6F5A - chains C and F of the 6 polymer chains in the assembly; structure by X-ray diffraction, 2.20 A resolution.

[Chain C (and F)]
Name: Purine nucleoside phosphorylase DeoD-type
Source organism: Helicobacter pylori
Notes: EC 2.4.2.1; chain F of this document is another copy of the same molecule, construct and numbering; everything in this record applies to it too
Reference sequence: P56463 (DEOD_HELPY); numbering as in UniProt (aligned over 1-233)
Amino-acid sequence (233 residues; each row starts with the number of its first residue):
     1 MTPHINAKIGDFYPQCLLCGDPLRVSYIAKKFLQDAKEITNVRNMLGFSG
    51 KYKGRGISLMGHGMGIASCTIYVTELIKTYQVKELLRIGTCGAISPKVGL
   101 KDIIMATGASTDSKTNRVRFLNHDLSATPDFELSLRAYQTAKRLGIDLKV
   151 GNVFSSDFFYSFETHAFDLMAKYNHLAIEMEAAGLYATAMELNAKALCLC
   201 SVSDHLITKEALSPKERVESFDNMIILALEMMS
Swiss-Prot annotation at these positions:
  - active site: Asp-204 (Proton donor)
  - binding site (a purine D-ribonucleoside): His-4, Glu-179 to Glu-181, Ser-203, Asp-204
  - binding site (phosphate): Gly-20, Arg-24, Arg-43, Arg-87 to Thr-90
  - site: Arg-217 (Important for catalytic activity)

[Chain C / chain F interface]
Contacting residue pairs (57; chain C residue first):
  Pro-3(C) with Tyr-160(F)
  His-4(C) with Met-64(F); Phe-159(F)
  Gly-20(C) with Arg-43(F)
  Asp-21(C) with Arg-43(F)
  Pro-22(C) with Arg-43(F); Asn-44(F)
  Leu-23(C) with Asn-41(F); Arg-43(F); Asn-44(F)
  Arg-43(C) with Gly-20(F); Asp-21(F); Pro-22(F); Met-64(F)
  Asn-44(C) with Pro-22(F); Leu-23(F); Asn-44(F), hydrogen bond (backbone-side chain); Leu-46(F)
  Met-64(C) with His-4(F); Arg-43(F); Ser-68(F); Ile-71(F), hydrophobic; Tyr-72(F)
  Ala-67(C) with Asp-157(F); Met-180(F), hydrophobic
  Ser-68(C) with Met-64(F)
  Ile-71(C) with Met-64(F), hydrophobic; Phe-159(F), hydrophobic; Met-180(F), hydrophobic
  Tyr-72(C) with Met-64(F)
  Thr-74(C) with Tyr-160(F)
  Glu-75(C) with Tyr-160(F), hydrogen bond
  Asp-112(C) with Lys-114(F)
  Lys-114(C) with Asp-112(F); Lys-114(F); Arg-117(F)
  Thr-115(C) with Asp-157(F); Phe-158(F)
  Arg-117(C) with Lys-114(F)
  Val-118(C) with Phe-158(F), hydrophobic
  Arg-119(C) with Phe-162(F)
  Asp-157(C) with Ala-67(F); Thr-115(F)
  Phe-158(C) with Thr-115(F); Val-118(F), hydrophobic; Arg-119(F)
  Phe-159(C) with His-4(F); Ile-71(F), hydrophobic
  Tyr-160(C) with Pro-3(F); Thr-74(F); Glu-75(F), hydrogen bond
  Phe-162(C) with Arg-119(F); Glu-191(F)
  Glu-163(C) with Val-118(F)
  Met-180(C) with Ala-67(F), hydrophobic; Ile-71(F), hydrophobic
  Glu-191(C) with Phe-162(F)
Interface residues without a listed pair, chain C (33 interface residues in all): Asn-41, Leu-46, Gly-65, Ser-113
Interface residues without a listed pair, chain F (33 interface residues in all): Gly-65, Ser-113, Glu-163

[Summary]
Chain C and chain F each contribute 33 residues to their interface; the contacts include 3 hydrogen bonds.
Polar contacts include Asn-44(C)/Asn-44(F) and Glu-75(C)/Tyr-160(F). From UniProt: active-site residue
Asp-204(C), 6 purine D-ribonucleoside-binding residues and 7 phosphate-binding residues on chain C.
Both chains are Purine nucleoside phosphorylase DeoD-type (Helicobacter pylori). Entry 6F5A (Crystal structure
of H. pylori purine nucleoside phosphorylase) was determined by X-ray diffraction (same publication as 6F4W,
6F4X, 6F52, 6F5I and 5LU0).
